PDB entry 7R6T | X-ray diffraction, 2.90 A resolution | chains D and F of the 3 polymer chains in the assembly

# Chain D
Protein: Nuclease EXOG, mitochondrial
Organism: Homo sapiens
Notes: EC 3.1.30.-
UniProtKB: Q9Y2C4 (EXOG_HUMAN); numbering as in UniProt (aligned over 58-368)
Chain sequence (311 residues; row label = number of the first residue in the row):
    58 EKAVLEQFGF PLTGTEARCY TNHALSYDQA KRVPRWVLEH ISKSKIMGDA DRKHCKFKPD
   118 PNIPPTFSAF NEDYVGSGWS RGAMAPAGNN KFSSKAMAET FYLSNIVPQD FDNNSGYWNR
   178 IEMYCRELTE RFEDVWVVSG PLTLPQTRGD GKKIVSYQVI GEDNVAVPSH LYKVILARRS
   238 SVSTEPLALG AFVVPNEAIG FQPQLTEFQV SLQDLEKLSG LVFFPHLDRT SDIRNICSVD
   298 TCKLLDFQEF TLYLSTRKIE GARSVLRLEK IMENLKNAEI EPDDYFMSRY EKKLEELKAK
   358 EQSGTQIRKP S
Unresolved in the structure: 58-61, 349-368
Sequence notes: engineered mutation Ala140 (His in Q9Y2C4)
Cystine bridges: Cys294-Cys299

# Chain F
Molecule: 10-nt DNA strand
Sequence (10 nucleotides; row label = number of the first residue in the row; numbering starts at 0):
     0 XCTGACGTGC
Unresolved in the structure: 0
Modified residues: 3DR (1',2'-dideoxyribofuranose-5'-phosphate) at position 0
Ion coordination: Mg2+: DT2, DG3

# Chain D / chain F interface
Contacting residue pairs (25; chain D residue first):
  Arg109(D) with DT2(F), salt bridge to the phosphate; DG3(F), salt bridge to the phosphate
  Lys113(D) with DC5(F), base contact
  Phe114(D) with DA4(F), phosphate contact
  Val132(D) with DC5(F), phosphate contact
  Ser137(D) with DG3(F), phosphate contact; DA4(F), phosphate contact
  Arg138(D) with DG3(F), phosphate contact; DA4(F), salt bridge to the phosphate
  Gly139(D) with DG3(F), phosphate contact
  Ala140(D) with DG3(F), hydrogen bond to the phosphate
  Pro143(D) with DT2(F), phosphate contact
  Ala144(D) with DT2(F), phosphate contact
  Gly145(D) with DT2(F), hydrogen bond to the phosphate
  Phe168(D) with DA4(F), sugar contact
  Asn171(D) with DT2(F), hydrogen bond to the phosphate; DG3(F), phosphate contact
  Ser172(D) with DT2(F), hydrogen bond to the base
  Asn176(D) with DC1(F), hydrogen bond to the base; DT2(F), sugar contact
  Glu179(D) with DT2(F), sugar contact
  Met180(D) with DC1(F), sugar contact
  Arg183(D) with DC1(F), phosphate contact
  Leu311(D) with DC1(F), base contact
  Arg314(D) with DC1(F), salt bridge to the phosphate
Interface residues without a listed pair, chain D (23 interface residues in all): Trp136, Lys148, Tyr310

# Summary
Chain D and chain F form an interface of 23 and 5 residues respectively; the contacts include 5 hydrogen bonds
and 4 salt bridges. Polar pairs include Ser172(D)-DT2(F), Asn176(D)-DC1(F) and Ala140(D)-DG3(F). DT2(F) and
DG3(F) coordinate Mg2+.
Here chain D is Nuclease EXOG, mitochondrial (Homo sapiens) and chain F is a 10-nt DNA strand. Entry 7R6T
(Human EXOG complexed with dRP-containing DNA) was determined by X-ray diffraction.
